Entry 2PSX (X-ray diffraction, 2.30 A resolution); this record covers chains A and B.

# Chain A
Molecule: Kallikrein-5
From: Homo sapiens
Notes: EC 3.4.21.-; fragment: catalytic domain
UniProt: Q9Y337 (KLK5_HUMAN); the construct lacks a stretch of the UniProt sequence and is renumbered around it, so the offset changes along the chain: 16-67 = UniProt 67-118; 69-74 = UniProt 119-124; 75-125 = UniProt 126-176; 128-174 = UniProt 177-223; 4 more segments
Amino-acid sequence (227 residues; numbered 16 to 246 plus 4 insertion-coded residues; 8 numbers in that range are skipped by the numbering (no residue carries them; nothing is unmodelled there); the number before each row is that of its first residue):
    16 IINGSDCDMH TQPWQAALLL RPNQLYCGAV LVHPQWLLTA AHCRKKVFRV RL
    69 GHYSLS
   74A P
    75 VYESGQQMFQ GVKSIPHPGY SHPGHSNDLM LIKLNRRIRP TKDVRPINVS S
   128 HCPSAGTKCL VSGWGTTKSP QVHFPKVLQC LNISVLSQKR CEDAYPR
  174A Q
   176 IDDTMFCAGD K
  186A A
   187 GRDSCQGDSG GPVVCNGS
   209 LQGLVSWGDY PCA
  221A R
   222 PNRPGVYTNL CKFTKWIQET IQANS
Disulfide bonds: Cys22-Cys157, Cys42-Cys58, Cys129-Cys232, Cys136-Cys201, Cys168-Cys182, Cys191-Cys220
Covalently attached groups: N-acetylglucosamine (NAG) linked to Asn159
UniProt features mapped onto this chain:
  - active site (Charge relay system): His57, Asp102, Ser195
  - site: His99 (Major binding site for inhibitory zinc)
  - glycosylation (N-linked (GlcNAc...) asparagine): Asn18, Asn122, Asn159, Asn202

# Chain B
Molecule: Leupeptin
Amino-acid sequence (4 residues; row label = number of the first residue in the row):
  2001 XLLX
Modified residues: ACE (acetyl group) at position 2001; AR7 (amino{[(4S)-4-amino-5,5-dihydroxypentyl]amino}methaniminium) at position 2004

# Chain A / chain B interface
Contacting residue pairs - 26 pairs, chain A then chain B:
  His57(A) - Leu2003(B)
  His57(A) - AR7_2004(B)
  His99(A) - ACE_2001(B)
  His99(A) - Leu2003(B)
  Asp189(A) - AR7_2004(B)
  Ser190(A) - AR7_2004(B)
  Cys191(A) - AR7_2004(B)
  Gln192(A) - Leu2003(B)  hydrogen bond (side chain-backbone)
  Gln192(A) - AR7_2004(B)
  Gly193(A) - AR7_2004(B)  hydrogen bond (backbone-backbone)
  Asp194(A) - AR7_2004(B)  hydrogen bond (backbone-backbone)
  Ser195(A) - AR7_2004(B)  hydrogen bond (side chain-backbone)
  Val213(A) - AR7_2004(B)
  Ser214(A) - Leu2003(B)
  Ser214(A) - AR7_2004(B)  hydrogen bond (backbone-backbone)
  Trp215(A) - ACE_2001(B)
  Trp215(A) - Leu2002(B)
  Trp215(A) - Leu2003(B)  hydrophobic
  Trp215(A) - AR7_2004(B)
  Gly216(A) - ACE_2001(B)
  Gly216(A) - Leu2002(B)  hydrogen bond (backbone-backbone)
  Gly216(A) - AR7_2004(B)
  Asp217(A) - AR7_2004(B)
  Tyr218(A) - Leu2002(B)  hydrophobic
  Cys220(A) - AR7_2004(B)
  Gly226(A) - AR7_2004(B)
Also at the interface, not in a pair above, chain A (18 interface residues in all): Tyr94

# In short
Chain A and chain B form an interface of 18 and 4 residues respectively; the contacts include 6 hydrogen
bonds. Among the polar pairs are Gln192(A)-Leu2003(B), Ser195(A)-AR7_2004(B) and Gly193(A)-AR7_2004(B).
N-acetylglucosamine is covalently linked to Asn159(A). Curated annotation (UniProt) lists 3 active-site
residues on chain A.
Chain A is Kallikrein-5 (Homo sapiens) and chain B is Leupeptin; the structure, Crystal Structure of Human
Kallikrein 5 in complex with Leupeptin, was determined by X-ray diffraction, deposited together with 2PSY.
